PDB entry 1NJR | X-ray diffraction, 1.90 A resolution | chain A

# Chain A
Molecule: 32.1 kDa protein in ADH3-RCA1 intergenic region
Source organism: Saccharomyces cerevisiae
UniProt: Q04299 (YMX7_YEAST); residue numbers follow UniProt; this construct covers 1-284
Chain sequence (284 residues; each row starts with the number of its first residue):
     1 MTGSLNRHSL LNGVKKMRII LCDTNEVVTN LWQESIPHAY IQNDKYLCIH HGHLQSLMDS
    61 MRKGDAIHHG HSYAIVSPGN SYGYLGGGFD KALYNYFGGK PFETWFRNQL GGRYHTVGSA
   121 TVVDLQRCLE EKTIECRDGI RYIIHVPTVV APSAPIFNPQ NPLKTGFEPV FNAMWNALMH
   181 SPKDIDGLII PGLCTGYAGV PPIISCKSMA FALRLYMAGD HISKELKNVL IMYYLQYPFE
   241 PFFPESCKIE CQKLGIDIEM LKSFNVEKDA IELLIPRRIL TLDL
Not modelled in the structure: 1-15, 38-44, 67-70, 131-134, 280-284
Cystine bridges: C128-C136
Modified residues: Mse1 (selenomethionine); Mse17, Mse58, Mse61, Mse174, Mse179, Mse209, Mse217, Mse232, Mse260 (selenomethionine; parent Met)
Differences from the reference sequence: modified residue (1, 17, 58, 61, 174, 179, 209, 217, 232, 260)
Residues lining bound ligands: Xylitol (XYL): D23, T24, N25, P78, G88, F89, P191, G192, C194, T195, G196
Swiss-Prot annotation at these positions:
  - active site: N80, D90, H145
  - binding site (substrate): D23, Q55, N80, D90, T148, T195
What the authors report for this chain:
  - self-association interface (contacts with another copy of this molecule); pairs are residue here / residue on that copy: Y84-F242 (pi stacking), Q160-Q160, N80, Y84, R107, G112, Y114, V150, V150, F171, W175, K224, L235
  - contacts within the chain: Y84-R107, F239-F242 (pi stacking)
  - binding site for Xylitol: D23, F89, C194
  - catalytic residues: N80, G86, D90, K91, H145 (proposed by the authors, not directly observed)

# Summary
Bound to chain A: Xylitol. UniProt lists 3 active-site residues and 6 substrate-binding residues. From the
paper: catalytic residues N80, G86 and D90 among others; a binding site for Xylitol at D23, F89 and C194.
Chain A is 32.1 kDa protein in ADH3-RCA1 intergenic region (Saccharomyces cerevisiae); the structure, Crystal
structure of yeast ymx7, an ADP-ribose-1''-monophosphatase, was determined by X-ray diffraction.
